9DHH - chain A; structure by X-ray diffraction, 1.49 A resolution.

[Chain A]
Protein: Dihydroorotate dehydrogenase (quinone), mitochondrial
Organism: Homo sapiens
Notes: EC 1.3.5.2; fragment: truncated
UniProtKB: Q02127 (PYRD_HUMAN); residues 30-396 here correspond to UniProt positions 29-395 (UniProt number = residue number - 1)
Sequence (369 residues; row label = number of the first residue in the row):
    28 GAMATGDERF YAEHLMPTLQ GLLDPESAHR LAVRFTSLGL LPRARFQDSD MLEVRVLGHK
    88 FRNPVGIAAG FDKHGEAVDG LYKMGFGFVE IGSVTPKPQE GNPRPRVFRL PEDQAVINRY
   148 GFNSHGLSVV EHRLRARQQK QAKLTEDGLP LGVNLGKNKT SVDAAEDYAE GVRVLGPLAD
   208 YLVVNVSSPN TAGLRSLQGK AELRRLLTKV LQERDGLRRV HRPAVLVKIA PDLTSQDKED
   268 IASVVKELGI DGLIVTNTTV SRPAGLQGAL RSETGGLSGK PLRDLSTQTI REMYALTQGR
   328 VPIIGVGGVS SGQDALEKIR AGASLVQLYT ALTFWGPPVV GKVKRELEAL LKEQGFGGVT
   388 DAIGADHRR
Disordered / not traced: 28
Differences from the reference sequence: expression tag (28-29)
Ligand contacts:
  - A1A4O ((3S,7P)-7-[4-ethyl-3-(hydroxymethyl)-5-oxo-4,5-dihydro-1H-1,2,4-triazol-1-yl]-6-fluoro-3-(2-methylphenyl)-1-(propan-2-yl)-2,3-dihydroquinolin-4(1H)-one): Tyr38, Leu42, Met43, Leu46, Gln47, Leu50, Pro52, Ala55, His56, Leu58, Ala59, Phe62, Thr63, Leu67, Leu68, Pro69, Phe98, Met111, Val134, Arg136, Val143, Tyr356, Leu359, Thr360, Gly363, Pro364
  - FMN (flavin mononucleotide): Ala95, Ala96, Gly97, Lys100, Gly119, Ser120, Val143, Asn145, Tyr147, Phe149, Asn181, Asn212, Lys255, Thr283, Asn284, Thr285, Ser305, Gly306, Leu309, Val333, Gly334, Gly335, Val336, Gln354, Leu355, Tyr356, Thr357
  - orotic acid (ORO): Lys100, Asn145, Arg146, Tyr147, Gly148, Phe149, Asn212, Ser215, Pro216, Asn217, Asn284, Thr285
Swiss-Prot annotation at these positions:
  - active site: Ser215 (Nucleophile)
  - binding site (FMN): Ala96 to Lys100, Ser120, Asn181, Asn212, Lys255, Thr283, Gly306, Gly335, Tyr356, Thr357
  - binding site (substrate): Lys100, Asn145 to Phe149, Asn212 to Asn217, Asn284, Thr285

[Summary]
Ligands of chain A: flavin mononucleotide, orotic acid and compound A1A4O. UniProt lists active-site residue
Ser215, 14 FMN-binding residues and 14 substrate-binding residues.
Chain A is Dihydroorotate dehydrogenase (quinone), mitochondrial (Homo sapiens); the structure, DHODH in
complex with Compound 8, was determined by X-ray diffraction, deposited together with 9DHG, 9DHI and 9DHJ.
